9G3T - chain A; structure by X-ray diffraction, 1.60 A resolution.

== Chain A ==
Protein: ATLF-like domain-containing protein
Organism: Geobacillus thermodenitrificans NG80-2
Reference sequence: A4INY2 (A4INY2_GEOTN); numbering as in UniProt (aligned over 27-235)
Sequence (230 residues; numbered 6 to 235; the number before each row is that of its first residue):
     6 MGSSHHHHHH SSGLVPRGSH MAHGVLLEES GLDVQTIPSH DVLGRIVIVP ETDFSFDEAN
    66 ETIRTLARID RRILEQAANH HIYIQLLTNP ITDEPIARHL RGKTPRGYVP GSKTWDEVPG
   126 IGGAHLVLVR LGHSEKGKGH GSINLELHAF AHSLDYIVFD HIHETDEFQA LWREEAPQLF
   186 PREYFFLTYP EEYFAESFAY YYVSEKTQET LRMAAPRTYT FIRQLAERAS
Disordered / not traced: 6-20
Differences from the reference sequence: initiating methionine (6); expression tag (7-26); engineered mutation Ala154 (Glu in A4INY2), Phe190 (Tyr in A4INY2)
Ion coordination: Zn2+: His153, His157, Glu197 (together with bicine)
Ligand contacts: bicine (BCN): Gly125, Ile126, Gly127, His153, His157, Tyr161, Glu196, Glu197
From the paper describing this entry:
  - mutagenesis - E154A/Y190F (less than 1%): decreased catalytic activity
  - specificity-determining residues: His104, Tyr161 (from molecular simulation)

== Overview ==
Chain A binds bicine. His153, His157 and Glu197 form the Zn2+ site. From the paper: E154A/Y190F reduce
catalytic activity; specificity determinants His104 and Tyr161.
Chain A is ATLF-like domain-containing protein (Geobacillus thermodenitrificans NG80-2); the structure,
Structure of the PRO-PRO endopeptidase (PPEP-3) E153A Y189F from Geobacillus thermodenitrificans, was
determined by X-ray diffraction together with 9G5J and 9G0J from the same study.
